8W8A - chains B and G of the 5 polymer chains in the assembly; structure by electron microscopy, 2.80 A resolution.

== Chain B ==
Protein: Guanine nucleotide-binding protein G(I)/G(S)/G(T) subunit beta-1
From: Homo sapiens
UniProt: P62873 (GBB1_HUMAN); residue numbers follow UniProt; this construct covers 2-340
Chain sequence (345 residues; row label = number of the first residue in the row; numbers below 1 keep their minus sign (Met-4 is residue -4)):
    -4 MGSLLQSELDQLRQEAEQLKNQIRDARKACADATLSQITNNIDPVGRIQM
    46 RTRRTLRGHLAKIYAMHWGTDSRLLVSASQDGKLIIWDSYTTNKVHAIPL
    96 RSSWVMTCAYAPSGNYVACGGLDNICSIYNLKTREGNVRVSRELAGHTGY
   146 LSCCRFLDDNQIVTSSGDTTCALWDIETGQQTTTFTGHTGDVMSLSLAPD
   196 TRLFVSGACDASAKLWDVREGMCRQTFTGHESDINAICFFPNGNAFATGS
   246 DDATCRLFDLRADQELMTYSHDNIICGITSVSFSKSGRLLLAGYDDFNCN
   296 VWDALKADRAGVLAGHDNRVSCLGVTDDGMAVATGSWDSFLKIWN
Unresolved in the structure: -4 to 2
Sequence notes: initiating methionine (-4); expression tag (-3 to 1)
UniProt features mapped onto this chain:
  - modified residue: Ser2 (N-acetylserine), His266 (Phosphohistidine)
  - natural variant: Leu30 (L30F: In MRD42; uncertain significance), Arg52 (R52G: In MRD42), Gly64 (G64V: In MRD42), Asp76 (D76E: In MRD42; D76G: In MRD42), Gly77 (G77S: In MRD42), Lys78 (K78R: In MRD42), Ile80 (I80N: In MRD42; I80T: In MRD42), His91 (H91R: In MRD42; uncertain significance), Ala92 (A92T: In MRD42), Pro94 (P94S: In MRD42), Leu95 (L95P: In MRD42), Arg96 (R96L: In MRD42), 5 further natural variant entries in UniProt

== Chain G ==
Protein: Guanine nucleotide-binding protein G(I)/G(S)/G(O) subunit gamma-2
From: Homo sapiens
UniProt: P59768 (GBG2_HUMAN); numbering as in UniProt (aligned over 1-71)
Chain sequence (71 residues; each row starts with the number of its first residue):
     1 MASNNTASIAQARKLVEQLKMEANIDRIKVSKAAADLMAYCEAHAKEDPL
    51 LTPVPASENPFREKKFFCAIL
Unresolved in the structure: 1-5, 63-71
UniProt features mapped onto this chain:
  - modified residue: Ala2 (N-acetylalanine), Cys68 (Cysteine methyl ester)
  - lipidation: Cys68 (S-geranylgeranyl cysteine)

== How chain B and chain G interact ==
Pairs across the interface - 78 pairs, chain B then chain G:
  Glu3(B) - Arg13(G)  salt bridge
  Leu7(B) - Ile9(G)
  Leu7(B) - Ala12(G)  hydrophobic
  Leu7(B) - Val16(G)
  Glu10(B) - Val16(G)
  Ala11(B) - Val16(G)
  Ala11(B) - Leu19(G)  hydrophobic
  Leu14(B) - Val16(G)
  Leu14(B) - Lys20(G)
  Lys15(B) - Leu19(G)
  Gln17(B) - Ala23(G)
  Ile18(B) - Leu19(G)  hydrophobic
  Ile18(B) - Ala23(G)  hydrophobic
  Ile18(B) - Arg27(G)
  Ala21(B) - Arg27(G)
  Cys25(B) - Arg27(G)
  Cys25(B) - Ile28(G)
  Cys25(B) - Lys29(G)
  Cys25(B) - Val30(G)  hydrogen bond (backbone-backbone)
  Ala26(B) - Val30(G)  hydrophobic
  Asp27(B) - Ser31(G)  hydrogen bond
  Ala28(B) - Val30(G)
  Leu30(B) - Ala34(G)  hydrophobic
  Ile33(B) - Ser31(G)
  Ile33(B) - Ala34(G)  hydrophobic
  Ile33(B) - Met38(G)
  Thr34(B) - Met38(G)
  Ile37(B) - Met38(G)  hydrophobic
  Val40(B) - Leu51(G)  hydrophobic
  Met45(B) - Leu50(G)  hydrophobic
  Arg48(B) - Phe61(G)
  Arg49(B) - Pro60(G)  hydrogen bond (side chain-backbone)
  Arg49(B) - Phe61(G)
  Arg49(B) - Arg62(G)
  Ser84(B) - Phe61(G)
  Tyr85(B) - Pro60(G)
  Tyr85(B) - Phe61(G)  hydrophobic
  Cys218(B) - Gln18(G)
  Cys218(B) - Glu22(G)
  Arg219(B) - Glu22(G)
  Thr221(B) - Glu22(G)  hydrogen bond
  Phe235(B) - Leu37(G)  hydrophobic
  Phe235(B) - Tyr40(G)  hydrophobic
  Phe235(B) - Cys41(G)  hydrophobic
  Pro236(B) - Tyr40(G)
  Asn237(B) - Tyr40(G)
  Leu252(B) - Leu37(G)  hydrophobic
  Asp254(B) - Ala33(G)
  Arg256(B) - Arg27(G)
  Arg256(B) - Ile28(G)  hydrogen bond (backbone-backbone)
  Arg256(B) - Asp36(G)  salt bridge
  Asp258(B) - Ile25(G)
  Asp258(B) - Arg27(G)  salt bridge
  Gln259(B) - Val30(G)
  Leu261(B) - Val30(G)  hydrophobic
  Ser279(B) - Asp48(G)  hydrogen bond
  Lys280(B) - Glu47(G)
  Lys280(B) - Asp48(G)  hydrogen bond (backbone-side chain)
  Ser281(B) - Tyr40(G)
  Ser281(B) - Cys41(G)
  Ser281(B) - His44(G)
  Ser281(B) - Asp48(G)  hydrogen bond
  Ser281(B) - Leu51(G)
  Gly282(B) - Cys41(G)
  Arg283(B) - Cys41(G)
  Arg283(B) - Glu42(G)  salt bridge
  Arg283(B) - Leu51(G)
  Leu284(B) - Leu51(G)  hydrophobic
  Asp323(B) - Pro49(G)
  Gly324(B) - Pro49(G)
  Gly324(B) - Leu50(G)
  Met325(B) - Pro49(G)  hydrophobic
  Met325(B) - Pro60(G)
  Ala326(B) - Phe61(G)  hydrophobic
  Val327(B) - Leu50(G)  hydrophobic
  Ile338(B) - Phe61(G)  hydrophobic
  Asn340(B) - Asn59(G)  hydrogen bond
  Asn340(B) - Phe61(G)
Interface residues without a listed pair, chain B (57 interface residues in all): Leu4, Arg22, Ile43, Trp63, Gln220, Ala240, Ala257, Leu300, Val320
Interface residues without a listed pair, chain G (36 interface residues in all): Ser8, Asp26, Ala45

== In short ==
Chain B and chain G form an interface of 57 and 36 residues respectively; the contacts include 9 hydrogen
bonds and 4 salt bridges. Among the polar pairs are Glu3(B)-Arg13(G), Arg256(B)-Asp36(G) and
Asp258(B)-Arg27(G).
Chain B is Guanine nucleotide-binding protein G(I)/G(S)/G(T) subunit beta-1 and chain G is Guanine
nucleotide-binding protein G(I)/G(S)/G(O) subunit gamma-2, both from Homo sapiens; the structure, Cryo-EM
structure of the RO5256390-TAAR1 complex, was determined by electron microscopy (same publication as 8W87,
8W88 and 8W89).
